PDB entry 3E0D | X-ray diffraction, 4.60 A resolution (low resolution: residue-level contacts below are approximate; hydrogen-bond / salt-bridge calls are withheld) | chains C and A of the 3 polymer chains in the assembly

[Chain C]
Molecule: DNA substrate template strand
Sequence (27 nucleotides; row label = number of the first residue in the row):
     1 TTTTTTGTGGCACTGGCCGTCGTTTCG
Not modelled in the structure: 1-5, 26-27

[Chain A]
Protein: DNA polymerase III subunit alpha
From: Thermus aquaticus
Notes: EC 2.7.7.7
Reference sequence: Q9XDH5 (DPO3A_THEAQ); residues 1-1220 here = UniProt positions 1-1220
Amino-acid sequence (1220 residues; numbered 1 to 1220; the number before each row is that of its first residue):
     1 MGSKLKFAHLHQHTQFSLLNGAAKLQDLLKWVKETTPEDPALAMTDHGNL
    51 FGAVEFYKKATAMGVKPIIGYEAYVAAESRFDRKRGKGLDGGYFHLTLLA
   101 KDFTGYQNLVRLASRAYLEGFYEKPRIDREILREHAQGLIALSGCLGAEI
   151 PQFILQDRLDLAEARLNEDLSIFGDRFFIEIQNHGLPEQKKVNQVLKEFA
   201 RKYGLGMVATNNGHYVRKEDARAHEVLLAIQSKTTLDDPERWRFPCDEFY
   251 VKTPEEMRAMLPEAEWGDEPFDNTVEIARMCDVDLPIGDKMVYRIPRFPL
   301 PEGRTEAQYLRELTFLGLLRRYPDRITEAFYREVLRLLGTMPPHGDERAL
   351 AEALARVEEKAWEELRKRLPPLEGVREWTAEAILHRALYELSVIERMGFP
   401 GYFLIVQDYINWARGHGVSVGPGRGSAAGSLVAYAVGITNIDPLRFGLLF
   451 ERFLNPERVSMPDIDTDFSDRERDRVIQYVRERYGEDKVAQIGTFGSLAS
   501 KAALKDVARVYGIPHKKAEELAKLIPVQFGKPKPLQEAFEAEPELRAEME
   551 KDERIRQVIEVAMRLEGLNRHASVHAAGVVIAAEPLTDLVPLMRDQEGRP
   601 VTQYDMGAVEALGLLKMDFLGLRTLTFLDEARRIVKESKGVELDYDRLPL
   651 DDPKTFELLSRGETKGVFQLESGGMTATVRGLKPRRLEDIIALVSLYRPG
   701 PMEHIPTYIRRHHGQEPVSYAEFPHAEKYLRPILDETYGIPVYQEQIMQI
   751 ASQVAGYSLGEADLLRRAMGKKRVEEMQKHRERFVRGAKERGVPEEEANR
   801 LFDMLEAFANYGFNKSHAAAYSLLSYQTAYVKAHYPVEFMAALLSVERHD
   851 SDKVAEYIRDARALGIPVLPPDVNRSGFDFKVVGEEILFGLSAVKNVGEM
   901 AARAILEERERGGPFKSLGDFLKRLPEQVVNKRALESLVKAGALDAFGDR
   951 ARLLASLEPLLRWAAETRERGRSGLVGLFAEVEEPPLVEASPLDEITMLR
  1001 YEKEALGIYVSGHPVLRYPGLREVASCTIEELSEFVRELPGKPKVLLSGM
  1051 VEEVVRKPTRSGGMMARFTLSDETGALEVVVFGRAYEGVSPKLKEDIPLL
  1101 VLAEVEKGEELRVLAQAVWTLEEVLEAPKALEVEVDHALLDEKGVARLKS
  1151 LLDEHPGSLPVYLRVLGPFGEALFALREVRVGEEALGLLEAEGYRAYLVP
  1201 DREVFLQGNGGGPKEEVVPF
Not modelled in the structure: 1-4, 86-90, 301-302, 339-345, 369-376, 1055-1066, 1081-1093, 1107-1111, 1145, 1206-1220
Differences from the reference sequence: engineered mutation Asn20 (Asp in Q9XDH5), Asn212 (Asp in Q9XDH5), Phe539 (Ile in Q9XDH5), Glu540 (Gln in Q9XDH5), Ala541 (Val in Q9XDH5), Glu542 (Val in Q9XDH5)
Small-molecule neighbours: 2'-deoxyadenosine 5'-triphosphate (DTP): Arg424, Gly425, Ser426, Arg452, Asp465, Phe529, Asn814, His817, Tyr821

[Chain C / chain A interface]
Contacting residue pairs - 35 pairs, chain C then chain A:
  DT6(C) - Phe529(A)
  DT6(C) - Ser672(A)
  DG7(C) - Arg424(A)
  DG7(C) - Leu620(A)
  DG7(C) - Arg623(A)
  DT8(C) - Asp470(A)
  DT8(C) - Gly621(A)
  DT8(C) - Leu622(A)
  DT8(C) - Arg623(A)
  DT8(C) - Thr624(A)
  DG9(C) - Asp470(A)
  DG9(C) - Arg473(A)
  DG9(C) - Ala576(A)
  DG9(C) - Leu620(A)
  DG9(C) - Gly621(A)
  DG9(C) - Leu622(A)
  DG9(C) - Arg623(A)
  DG10(C) - Arg473(A)
  DG10(C) - Asp474(A)
  DG10(C) - Ala576(A)
  DC11(C) - Ser573(A)
  DC11(C) - Asp595(A)
  DC11(C) - Glu597(A)
  DC11(C) - Arg599(A)
  DA12(C) - His571(A)
  DA12(C) - Ser573(A)
  DA12(C) - Asp595(A)
  DC13(C) - Arg570(A)
  DC13(C) - His571(A)
  DT14(C) - Lys233(A)
  DT14(C) - Asp506(A)
  DT14(C) - Arg509(A)
  DT14(C) - Arg570(A)
  DG15(C) - Arg509(A)
  DC17(C) - Arg933(A)
Also at the interface, not in a pair above, chain A (26 interface residues in all): Ala572, Val574, Gln596, Phe668

[Summary]
Chain C and chain A form an interface of 11 and 26 residues respectively. Bound to chain A: 2'-deoxyadenosine
5'-triphosphate.
Here chain C is DNA substrate template strand and chain A is DNA polymerase III subunit alpha (Thermus
aquaticus). Entry 3E0D (Insights into the Replisome from the Crystral Structure of the Ternary Complex of the
Eubacterial DNA ...) was determined by X-ray diffraction.
